PDB entry 7T75 | electron microscopy, 2.70 A resolution | chains A and B of the 4 polymer chains in the assembly

[Chain A]
Protein: HIV Envelope ApexGT2 gp120
From: Human immunodeficiency virus 1
Amino-acid sequence (504 residues; numbered 0 to 513 plus 13 insertion-coded residues; 23 numbers in that range are skipped by the numbering (no residue carries them; nothing is unmodelled there); the number before each row is that of its first residue; a row labelled like 397A-397L holds insertion residues (397A, then the next letters in order); numbering starts at 0):
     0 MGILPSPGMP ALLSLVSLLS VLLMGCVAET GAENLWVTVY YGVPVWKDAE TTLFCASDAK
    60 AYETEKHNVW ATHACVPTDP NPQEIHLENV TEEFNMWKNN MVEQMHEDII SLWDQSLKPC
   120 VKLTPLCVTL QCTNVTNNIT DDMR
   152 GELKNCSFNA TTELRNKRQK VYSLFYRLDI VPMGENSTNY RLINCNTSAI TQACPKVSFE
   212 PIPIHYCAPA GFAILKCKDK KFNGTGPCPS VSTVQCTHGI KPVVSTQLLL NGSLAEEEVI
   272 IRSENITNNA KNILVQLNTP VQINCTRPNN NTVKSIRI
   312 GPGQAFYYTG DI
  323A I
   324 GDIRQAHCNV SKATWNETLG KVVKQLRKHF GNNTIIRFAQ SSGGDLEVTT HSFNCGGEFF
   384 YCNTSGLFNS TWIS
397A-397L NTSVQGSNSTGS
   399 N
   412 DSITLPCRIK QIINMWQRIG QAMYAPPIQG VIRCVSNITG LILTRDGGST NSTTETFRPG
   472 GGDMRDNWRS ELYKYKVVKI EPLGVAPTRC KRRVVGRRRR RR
Unresolved in the structure: 0-32, 58-81, 397A-397L, 458-463, 504-513
Disulfide bonds: Cys-119/Cys-205, Cys-126/Cys-196, Cys-131/Cys-157, Cys-218/Cys-247, Cys-228/Cys-239, Cys-296/Cys-331, Cys-378/Cys-445, Cys-385/Cys-418
Glycans and other covalent adducts: N-acetylglucosamine (NAG) linked to Asn-88, Asn-133, Asn-137, Asn-156, Asn-160, Asn-197, Asn-234, Asn-262, Asn-276, Asn-295, Asn-301, Asn-332, Asn-339, Asn-355, Asn-386, Asn-392, Asn-448
From the paper describing this entry:
  - mutagenesis - T189A/N195D (K_D_ of 78 nM): increased binding to PCT64 LMCA

[Chain B]
Protein: HIV Envelope ApexGT2 gp41
From: Human immunodeficiency virus 1
Amino-acid sequence (162 residues; row label = number of the first residue in the row; note: 2 numbers in that range are skipped by the numbering (no residue carries them; nothing is unmodelled there)):
   510 AVGIGAVSLG FLGAAGSTMG AASMTLTVQA RNLLS
   547 GIVQQQSNLL RAPEPQQHLL KDTHWGIKQL QARVLAVEHY LRDQQLLGIW GCSGKLICCT
   607 NVPWNSSWSN RNLSEIWDNM TWLQWDKEIS NYTQIIYGLL EESQNQQEKN EQDLLALDGT
   667 KHHHHHH
Unresolved in the structure: 510-517, 547-569, 663-673
Disulfide bonds: Cys-598/Cys-604
Glycans and other covalent adducts: glycan linked to Asn-611, Asn-618; N-acetylglucosamine (NAG) linked to Asn-625, Asn-637
Small-molecule neighbours: N-acetylglucosamine (NAG; 2-acetamido-2-deoxy-beta-D-glucopyranose): Gly-522, Gly-525, Ser-526

[Chain A / chain B interface]
Pairs across the interface (91):
  Leu-34(A) with Pro-609(B); Trp-610(B), hydrogen bond (backbone-backbone); Leu-619(B), hydrophobic
  Trp-35(A) with Asn-607(B); Val-608(B); Pro-609(B)
  Val-36(A) with Thr-606(B), hydrogen bond (backbone-side chain); Val-608(B), hydrogen bond (backbone-backbone); Pro-609(B); Trp-610(B), hydrophobic; Trp-614(B), hydrophobic; Ile-642(B), hydrophobic
  Thr-37(A) with Ile-603(B); Cys-604(B)
  Val-38(A) with Leu-593(B), hydrophobic; Trp-596(B), hydrophobic; Leu-602(B); Ile-603(B); Cys-604(B), hydrogen bond (backbone-backbone)
  Tyr-39(A) with Leu-602(B); Ile-603(B), hydrophobic; Trp-623(B); Trp-628(B), hydrophobic
  Tyr-40(A) with Leu-535(B); Leu-542(B); Tyr-586(B); Gln-590(B), hydrogen bond; Leu-602(B), hydrogen bond (backbone-backbone)
  Gly-41(A) with Leu-535(B); Gln-538(B), hydrogen bond (backbone-side chain)
  Val-42(A) with Leu-535(B); Trp-628(B), hydrophobic
  Pro-43(A) with Leu-521(B), hydrophobic; Ala-524(B), hydrophobic; Ala-531(B), hydrophobic; Leu-629(B)
  Val-44(A) with Trp-628(B); Leu-629(B), hydrophobic; Asp-632(B)
  Trp-45(A) with Leu-521(B), hydrophobic; Ala-524(B), hydrophobic; Leu-629(B)
  Lys-46(A) with Asp-632(B), salt bridge
  Thr-51(A) with Lys-574(B)
  Cys-54(A) with Trp-571(B), hydrophobic
  Ile-84(A) with Gly-519(B); Phe-520(B); Gly-522(B)
  Leu-86(A) with Leu-521(B)
  Asn-88(A) with Gly-525(B)
  Val-89(A) with Ala-524(B), hydrophobic; Gly-525(B)
  Asp-107(A) with Trp-571(B); Lys-574(B), salt bridge
  Gln-114(A) with Trp-571(B)
  Ala-221(A) with Leu-542(B); Leu-543(B); Ser-544(B); Ala-582(B)
  Gly-222(A) with Asn-541(B); Leu-542(B)
  Thr-244(A) with Leu-521(B)
  Lys-490(A) with His-585(B), hydrogen bond
  Ile-491(A) with Leu-521(B), hydrophobic
  Pro-493(A) with Leu-542(B), hydrophobic
  Leu-494(A) with Leu-592(B), hydrophobic; Leu-593(B), hydrophobic
  Val-496(A) with Trp-628(B); Trp-631(B), hydrogen bond (backbone-side chain); Ile-635(B)
  Ala-497(A) with Met-528(B), hydrophobic; Trp-623(B), hydrophobic; Trp-631(B)
  Pro-498(A) with Trp-610(B), hydrophobic; Leu-619(B); Ile-622(B), hydrophobic; Trp-623(B), hydrogen bond (backbone-side chain); Trp-631(B)
  Thr-499(A) with Trp-623(B)
  Arg-500(A) with Leu-619(B)
  Cys-501(A) with Cys-605(B), disulfide
  Lys-502(A) with Thr-606(B)
  Arg-503(A) with Trp-596(B), hydrogen bond (side chain-backbone); Gly-597(B); Cys-598(B); Cys-604(B); Cys-605(B), hydrogen bond (side chain-backbone); Thr-606(B), hydrogen bond (backbone-backbone); Asn-607(B); Gln-650(B), hydrogen bond; Gln-653(B), hydrogen bond
Interface residues without a listed pair, chain A (44 interface residues in all): Phe-53, Gln-103, Ser-110, Leu-111, Pro-220, Ala-224, Glu-492, Gly-495
Interface residues without a listed pair, chain B (55 interface residues in all): Ala-523, Ser-532, Thr-534, Ala-539, Gln-575, Ala-578, Asp-589, Tyr-643, Leu-646
Disulfides between the chains: Cys-501(A)/Cys-605(B)

[Overview]
44 residues of chain A face 55 of chain B across their interface; the contacts include 1 disulfide bond, 15
hydrogen bonds and 2 salt bridges. Polar contacts include Lys-46(A)/Asp-632(B), Asp-107(A)/Lys-574(B) and
Val-36(A)/Thr-606(B). Bound to chain B: N-acetylglucosamine. From the paper: T189A/N195D of chain A increase
binding to PCT64 LMCA.
Here chain A is HIV Envelope ApexGT2 gp120 and chain B is HIV Envelope ApexGT2 gp41, both from Human
immunodeficiency virus 1. Entry 7T75 (HIV-1 Envelope ApexGT2 in complex with RM20A3 Fab) was determined by
electron microscopy together with 7T74 and 7T77 from the same study.
